1YHL - chain A; structure by X-ray diffraction, 1.95 A resolution.

Chain A:
Molecule: farnesyl pyrophosphate synthase
Source organism: Trypanosoma cruzi
UniProtKB: Q8WS26 (Q8WS26_TRYCR); numbering as in UniProt (aligned over 1-362)
Chain sequence (362 residues; each row starts with the number of its first residue):
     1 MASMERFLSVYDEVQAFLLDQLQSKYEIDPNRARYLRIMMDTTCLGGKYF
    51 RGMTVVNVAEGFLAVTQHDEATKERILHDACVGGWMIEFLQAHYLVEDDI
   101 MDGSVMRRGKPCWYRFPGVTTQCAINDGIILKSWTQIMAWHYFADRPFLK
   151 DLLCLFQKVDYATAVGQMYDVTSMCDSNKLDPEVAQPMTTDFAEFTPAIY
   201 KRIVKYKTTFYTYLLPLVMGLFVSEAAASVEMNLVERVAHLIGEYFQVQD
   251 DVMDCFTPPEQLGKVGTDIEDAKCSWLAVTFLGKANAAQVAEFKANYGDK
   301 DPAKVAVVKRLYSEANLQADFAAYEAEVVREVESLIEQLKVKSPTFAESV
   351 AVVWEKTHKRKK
Ion coordination: Mg2+ site 1: D98, D102 (together with Risedronate); Mg2+ site 2: D250 (together with Risedronate)
Ligand contacts:
  - dimethylallyl diphosphate (DMA): G47, K48, Y49, F50, R51, E88, Q91, L95, R107, R108, Y211, F246, D250, K264, K362
  - Risedronate (RIS; 1-hydroxy-2-(3-pyridinyl)ethylidene bis-phosphonic acid): Y94, L95, D98, D99, D102, R107, Q167, D170, K207, T208, Y211, Q247, D250, K264, D268
Reported in the primary citation:
  - binding site for Risedronate: T208, Y211
  - Mg2+ coordination: D98, D102, D250

Summary:
Ligands of chain A: dimethylallyl diphosphate and Risedronate. D98 and D102 coordinate Mg2+ site 1. From the
paper: a binding site for Risedronate at T208 and Y211; Mg2+ coordination by D98, D102 and D250.
Chain A is farnesyl pyrophosphate synthase (Trypanosoma cruzi); the structure, Structure of the complex of
Trypanosoma cruzi farnesyl diphosphate synthase with risedronate, dmapp and mg+2, was determined by X-ray
diffraction (same publication as 1YHK and 1YHM).
